Entry 5FXJ (electron microscopy, 6.25 A resolution (low resolution: residue-level contacts below are approximate; hydrogen-bond / salt-bridge calls are withheld)); this record covers chains A and B of the 4 polymer chains in the assembly.

[Chain A]
Name: Glutamate receptor ionotropic, nmda 1
Organism: Rattus norvegicus
Notes: fragment: atd.lbd, tmd
UniProt: P35439 (NMDZ1_RAT); aligned to UniProt positions 23-868 over residues 23-868 (the alignment contains insertions or deletions, so no single offset holds)
Sequence (846 residues; row label = number of the first residue in the row):
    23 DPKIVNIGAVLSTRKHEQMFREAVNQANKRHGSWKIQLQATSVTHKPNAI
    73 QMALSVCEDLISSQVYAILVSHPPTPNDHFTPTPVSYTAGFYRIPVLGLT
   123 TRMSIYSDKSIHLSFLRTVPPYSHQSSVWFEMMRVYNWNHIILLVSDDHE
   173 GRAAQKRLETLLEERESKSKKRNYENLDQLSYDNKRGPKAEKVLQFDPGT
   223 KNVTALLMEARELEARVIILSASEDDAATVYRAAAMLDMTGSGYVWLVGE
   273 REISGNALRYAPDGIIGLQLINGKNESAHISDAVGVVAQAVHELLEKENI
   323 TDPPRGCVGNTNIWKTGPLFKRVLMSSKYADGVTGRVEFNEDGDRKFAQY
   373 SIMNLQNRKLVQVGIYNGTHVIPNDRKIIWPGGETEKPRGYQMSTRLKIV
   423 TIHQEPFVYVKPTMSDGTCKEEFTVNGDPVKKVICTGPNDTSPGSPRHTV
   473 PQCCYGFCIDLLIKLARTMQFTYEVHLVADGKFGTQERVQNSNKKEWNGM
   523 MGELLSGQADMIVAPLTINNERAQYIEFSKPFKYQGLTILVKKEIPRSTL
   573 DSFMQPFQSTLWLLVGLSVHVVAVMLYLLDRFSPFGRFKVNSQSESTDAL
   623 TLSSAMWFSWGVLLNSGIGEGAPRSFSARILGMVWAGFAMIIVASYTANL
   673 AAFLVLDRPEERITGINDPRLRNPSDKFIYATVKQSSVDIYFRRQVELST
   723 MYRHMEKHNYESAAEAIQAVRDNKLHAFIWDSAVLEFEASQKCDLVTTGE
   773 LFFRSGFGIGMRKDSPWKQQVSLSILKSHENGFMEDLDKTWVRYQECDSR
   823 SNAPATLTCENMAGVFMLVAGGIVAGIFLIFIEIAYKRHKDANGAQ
Unresolved in the structure: 23-24, 53-57, 98-99, 190-207, 463-470, 606-621, 861-868
Construct notes: engineered mutation Gln61 (Asn in P35439), Asp260 (Asn239 in P35439), Gln371 (Asn350 in P35439), Gln492 (Asn471 in P35439), Gln512 (Asn491 in P35439), Gln615 (Glu594 in P35439), Ser616 (Glu595 in P35439), Ser618 (Glu597 in P35439), Thr619 (Glu598 in P35439), Gln792 (Asn771 in P35439), Cys831 (Phe810 in P35439), Asn865 (Arg844 in P35439), Gly866 (Arg845 in P35439), Ala867 (Lys846 in P35439)

[Chain B]
Name: Glutamate receptor ionotropic, nmda 2B
Organism: Rattus norvegicus
Notes: fragment: atd, lbd, tmd
UniProt: Q00960 (NMDE2_RAT); residues 27-852 here = UniProt positions 27-852
Sequence (827 residues; each row starts with the number of its first residue):
    26 GRSQKSPPSIGIAVILVGTSDEVAIKDAHEKDDFHHLSVVPRVELVAMNE
    76 TDPKSIITRICDLMSDRKIQGVVFADDTDQEAIAQILDFISAQTLTPILG
   126 IHGGSSMIMADKDESSMFFQFGPSIEQQASVMLNIMEEYDWYIFSIVTTY
   176 FPGYQDFVNKIRSTIENSFVGWELEEVLLLDMSLDDGDSKIQNQLKKLQS
   226 PIILLYCTKEEATYIFEVANSVGLTGYGYTWIVPSLVAGDTDTVPSEFPT
   276 GLISVSYDEWDYGLPARVRDGIAIITTAASDMLSEHSFIPEPKSSCYNTH
   326 EKRIYQSNMLNRYLINVTFEGRDLSFSEDGYQMHPKLVIILLNKERKWER
   376 VGKWKDKSLQMKYYVWPRMCPETEEQEDDHLSIVTLEEAPFVIVESVDPL
   426 SGTCMRNTVPCQKRIISENKTDEEPGYIKKCCKGFCIDILKKISKSVKFT
   476 YDLYLVTNGKHGKKINGTWNGMIGEVVMKRAYMAVGSLTINEERSEVVDF
   526 SVPFIETGISVMVSRSNGTVSPSAFLEPFSACVWVMMFVMLLIVSAVAVF
   576 VFEYFSPVGYNRSLADGREPGGPSFTIGKAIWLLWGLVFNNSVPVQNPKG
   626 TTSKIMVSVWAFFAVIFLASYTANLAAFMIQEEYVDQVSGLSDKKFQRPN
   676 DFSPPFRFGTVPNGSTERNIRNNYAEMHAYMGKFNQRGVDDALLSLKTGK
   726 LDAFIYDAAVLNYMAGRDEGCKLVTIGSGKVFASTGYGIAIQKDSGWKRQ
   776 VDLAILQLFGDGEMEELEALWLTGICHNEKNEVMSSQLDIDNMAGVFYML
   826 GAAMALSLITFISEHLFYWQFRHSFMG
Unresolved in the structure: 26-31, 394-401, 440-451, 543-546, 579-599, 846-852
Construct notes: expression tag (26); engineered mutation Asp348 (Asn in Q00960), Cys557 (Asp in Q00960), Ser588 (Cys in Q00960), Ser838 (Cys in Q00960), Ser849 (Cys in Q00960)
UniProt features mapped onto this chain:
  - region: Lys604 to Pro623 (Pore-forming)
  - binding site (Zn(2+)): His127, Glu284
  - binding site (L-glutamate): Thr514, Arg519, Ser690, Thr691, Asp732
  - site: Asn615 (Functional determinant of NMDA receptors)
  - glycosylation (N-linked (GlcNAc...) asparagine): Asn74, Asn341, Asn444, Asn491, Asn542, Asn688

[Interface between chain A and chain B]
Pairs across the interface - 24 pairs, chain A then chain B:
  Asn70(A) with Thr324(B)
  Ala71(A) with Thr324(B)
  Ile72(A) with Cys321(B); Thr324(B)
  Cys79(A) with Lys79(B)
  Ile133(A) with Asp136(B)
  Cys329(A) with Asp77(B); Lys79(B)
  Val330(A) with Glu75(B); Asp77(B)
  Pro578(A) with Gln812(B); Leu813(B)
  Phe579(A) with Leu813(B)
  Gln580(A) with Leu813(B)
  Leu583(A) with Leu813(B); Asp814(B)
  Asn637(A) with Ser617(B)
  Val656(A) with Ala828(B)
  Ala658(A) with Phe614(B)
  Met662(A) with Asn615(B)
  Ala670(A) with Met654(B)
  Ala673(A) with Ala651(B)
  Pro691(A) with Ile800(B)
  Arg692(A) with Ile800(B)
Also at the interface, not in a pair above, chain A (25 interface residues in all): Thr110, Ser132, Gln577, Ser649, Leu678, Ser721
Also at the interface, not in a pair above, chain B (25 interface residues in all): Ile111, Pro177, His325, Arg431, Thr798, Gly799, Val808, Ile815, Thr835

[In short]
The chain A/chain B interface involves 25 residues from each chain. From UniProt: Zn2+-binding residues
His127(B) and Glu284(B) and 5 L-glutamate-binding residues on chain B.
Here chain A is Glutamate receptor ionotropic, nmda 1 and chain B is Glutamate receptor ionotropic, nmda 2B,
both from Rattus norvegicus. Entry 5FXJ (GluN1b-GluN2B NMDA receptor structure-Class X) was determined by
electron microscopy, deposited together with 5B3J, 5FXG, 5FXH, 5FXI and 5FXK.
